Entry 5M0J (X-ray diffraction, 2.80 A resolution); this record covers chains D and C of the 10 polymer chains in the assembly.

== Chain D (and C) ==
Name: SWI5-dependent HO expression protein 2, SWI5-dependent HO expression protein 3
From: Saccharomyces cerevisiae (strain RM11-1a)
Notes: chain C of this document is another copy of the same molecule, construct and numbering; everything in this record applies to it too
UniProtKB: chimeric construct of B3LQW9, B3LN26: residues 6-246 from B3LQW9 (SHE2_YEAS1) positions 6-246 (same numbers); residues 257-331 from B3LN26 positions 331-405 (UniProt number = residue number + 74)
Chain sequence (328 residues; each row starts with the number of its first residue):
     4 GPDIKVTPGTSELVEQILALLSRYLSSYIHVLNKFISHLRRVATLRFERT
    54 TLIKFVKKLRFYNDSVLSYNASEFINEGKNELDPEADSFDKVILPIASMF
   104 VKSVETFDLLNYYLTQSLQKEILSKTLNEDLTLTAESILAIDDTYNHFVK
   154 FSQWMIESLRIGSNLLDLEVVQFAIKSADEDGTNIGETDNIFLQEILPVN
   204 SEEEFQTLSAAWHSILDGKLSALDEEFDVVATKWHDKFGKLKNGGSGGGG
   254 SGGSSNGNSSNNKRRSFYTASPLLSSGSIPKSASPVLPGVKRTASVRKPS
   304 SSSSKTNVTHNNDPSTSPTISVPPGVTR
Not modelled in the structure: 4-5, 185-189, 243-331 (chain C: 4-5, 246-331)
Sequence notes: expression tag (4-5); engineered mutation S14 (Cys in B3LQW9), S68 (Cys in B3LQW9), S106 (Cys in B3LQW9), S180 (Cys in B3LQW9); linker (247-256)
Curated features (UniProtKB/Swiss-Prot):
  - motif: E15 to L23 (Nuclear localization signal)
  - modified residue (Phosphoserine): S269, S320
Ligand contacts: Mg2+ (MG): Y116, S120, E124

== Chain D / chain C interface ==
Contacting residue pairs (73; chain D residue first):
  R49(D) with S127(C)
  F50(D) with S120(C), hydrogen bond (backbone-side chain); K123(C); E124(C)
  E51(D) with E124(C)
  T53(D) with Y115(C); S120(C), hydrogen bond
  T54(D) with Y116(C); S120(C), hydrogen bond
  K57(D) with D111(C), salt bridge; Y115(C)
  F58(D) with F58(C), hydrophobic; L112(C), hydrophobic
  K60(D) with E172(C)
  K61(D) with E108(C), salt bridge; D111(C), salt bridge; L112(C); E172(C), salt bridge
  F64(D) with E108(C); D170(C); L171(C); E172(C); Q175(C)
  Y65(D) with E108(C)
  S68(D) with N167(C), hydrogen bond (side chain-backbone)
  V69(D) with L168(C), hydrophobic
  S71(D) with N167(C), hydrogen bond
  Y72(D) with S166(C); N167(C); L168(C), hydrophobic
  F77(D) with G165(C); S166(C)
  I99(D) with L168(C), hydrophobic
  S101(D) with S101(C), hydrogen bond
  M102(D) with L168(C)
  V104(D) with K105(C)
  K105(D) with V104(C); L168(C), hydrogen bond (side chain-backbone)
  E108(D) with K61(C), salt bridge; F64(C); Y65(C)
  D111(D) with K57(C), salt bridge; K61(C), salt bridge
  L112(D) with F58(C), hydrophobic
  Y115(D) with T53(C); K57(C)
  Y116(D) with T54(C)
  S120(D) with F50(C), hydrogen bond (side chain-backbone); T53(C), hydrogen bond; T54(C), hydrogen bond
  K123(D) with F50(C)
  E124(D) with F50(C); E51(C); K128(C), salt bridge
  S127(D) with R49(C), hydrogen bond
  K128(D) with E124(C), salt bridge; K128(C)
  G165(D) with F77(C)
  S166(D) with F77(C)
  N167(D) with S68(C), hydrogen bond (backbone-side chain); S71(C); Y72(C)
  L168(D) with Y72(C), hydrophobic; P98(C); I99(C), hydrophobic; M102(C); K105(C), hydrogen bond (backbone-side chain)
  D170(D) with F64(C)
  L171(D) with F64(C)
  E172(D) with K60(C); K61(C), salt bridge; F64(C)
  Q175(D) with F64(C)
Interface residues without a listed pair, chain D (42 interface residues in all): L97, P98, T109
Interface residues without a listed pair, chain C (43 interface residues in all): V69, N73, L97, T109

== Overview ==
The interface between chain D and chain C involves 42 residues on one side and 43 on the other, with 13
hydrogen bonds and 10 salt bridges. Polar pairs include K57(D)-D111(C), K61(D)-E108(C) and K61(D)-D111(C).
Bound to chain D: Mg2+.
Both chains are SWI5-dependent HO expression protein 2, SWI5-dependent HO expression protein 3 (Saccharomyces
cerevisiae (strain RM11-1a)). Entry 5M0J (Crystal structure of the cytoplasmic complex with She2p, She3p, and
the ASH1 mRNA E3-localization element) was determined by X-ray diffraction, deposited together with 5M0H and
5M0I.
